Entry 9EY0 (electron microscopy, 2.78 A resolution); this record covers chains A and B of the 7 polymer chains in the assembly.

[Chain A (and B)]
Protein: 3-hydroxyacyl-CoA dehydrogenase type-2
Source organism: Homo sapiens
Notes: EC 1.1.1.35, 1.1.1.62, 1.1.1.239, 1.1.1.178, 1.1.1.53, 1.1.1.159; chain B of this document is another copy of the same molecule, construct and numbering; everything in this record applies to it too
UniProtKB: Q99714 (HCD2_HUMAN); numbering as in UniProt (aligned over 1-261)
Chain sequence (261 residues; numbered 1 to 261; the number before each row is that of its first residue):
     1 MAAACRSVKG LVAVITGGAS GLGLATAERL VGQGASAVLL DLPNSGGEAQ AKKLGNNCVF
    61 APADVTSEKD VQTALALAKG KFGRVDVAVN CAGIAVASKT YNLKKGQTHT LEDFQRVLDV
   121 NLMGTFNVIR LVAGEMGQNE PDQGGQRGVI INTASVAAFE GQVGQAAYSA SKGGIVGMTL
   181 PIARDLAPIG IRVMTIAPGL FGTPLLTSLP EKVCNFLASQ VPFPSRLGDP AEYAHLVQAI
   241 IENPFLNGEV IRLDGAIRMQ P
Not modelled in the structure: 1-6
UniProt features mapped onto this chain:
  - active site: Tyr168 (Proton acceptor)
  - binding site (NAD(+)): Ser20, Leu22, Asp41, Asp64, Val65, Cys91, Tyr168, Lys172, Phe201, Thr203
  - binding site (substrate): Ser155
  - modified residue: Ala2 (N-acetylalanine), Lys53 (N6-acetyllysine), Lys69 (N6-acetyllysine), Lys99 (N6-acetyllysine), Lys105 (N6-acetyllysine), Lys212 (N6-acetyllysine)
  - natural variant: Val12 (V12L: In HSD10MD), Val65 (V65A: In HSD10MD; uncertain significance), Asp86 (D86G: In HSD10MD), Leu122 (L122V: In HSD10MD), Arg130 (R130C: In HSD10MD), Gln165 (Q165H: In HSD10MD), Val176 (V176M: In HSD10MD), Pro210 (P210S: In HSD10MD), Lys212 (K212E: In HSD10MD), Arg226 (R226Q: In HSD10MD), Asn247 (N247S: In HSD10MD), Glu249 (E249Q: In HSD10MD)
  - mutagenesis: Ser20 (S20F: Decreased dehydrogenase activity. Does not affect mitochondrial tRNA 5'-end processing. Does not affect tRNA methylation), Lys172 (K172A: Abolishes dehydrogenase activity. Does not affect mitochondrial tRNA 5'-end processing. Does not affect tRNA methylation. Does not affect homotetramerization)

[How chain A and chain B interact]
Contacting residue pairs (80):
  Thr100(A) - Phe126(B)
  Thr100(A) - Ile129(B)
  Thr100(A) - Arg130(B)
  Thr100(A) - Ile182(B)
  Thr100(A) - Asp185(B)  hydrogen bond
  Tyr101(A) - Ala133(B)
  Tyr101(A) - Gly134(B)
  Tyr101(A) - Ile189(B)  hydrophobic
  Leu103(A) - Gly137(B)
  Leu103(A) - Arg147(B)
  Leu103(A) - Ile189(B)  hydrophobic
  Thr108(A) - Arg130(B)
  His109(A) - Phe126(B)
  His109(A) - Arg130(B)  hydrogen bond (backbone-side chain)
  Leu111(A) - Met123(B)  hydrophobic
  Leu111(A) - Asn127(B)
  Leu111(A) - Arg130(B)
  Phe114(A) - Met123(B)  hydrophobic
  Phe114(A) - Phe126(B)  hydrophobic
  Gln115(A) - Gln115(B)
  Gln115(A) - Met123(B)
  Leu118(A) - Leu122(B)  hydrophobic
  Asp119(A) - Gln115(B)
  Leu122(A) - Leu118(B)  hydrophobic
  Leu122(A) - Leu122(B)  hydrophobic
  Met123(A) - Leu111(B)  hydrophobic
  Met123(A) - Phe114(B)  hydrophobic
  Met123(A) - Gln115(B)
  Phe126(A) - His109(B)
  Phe126(A) - Phe114(B)  hydrophobic
  Asn127(A) - Leu111(B)
  Arg130(A) - Thr108(B)
  Arg130(A) - His109(B)  hydrogen bond (side chain-backbone)
  Arg130(A) - Leu111(B)
  Gly134(A) - Tyr101(B)
  Gln138(A) - Tyr101(B)
  Arg147(A) - Leu103(B)
  Ala158(A) - Gly177(B)
  Glu160(A) - Leu180(B)
  Gly161(A) - Pro181(B)
  Gly161(A) - Arg184(B)  hydrogen bond (backbone-side chain)
  Gln162(A) - Pro181(B)
  Val163(A) - Arg184(B)
  Val163(A) - Asp185(B)
  Gly164(A) - Asp185(B)  hydrogen bond (backbone-side chain)
  Ala166(A) - Met178(B)
  Ala166(A) - Ile182(B)  hydrophobic
  Ser169(A) - Gly177(B)
  Ser169(A) - Pro181(B)
  Ala170(A) - Gly174(B)
  Ala170(A) - Met178(B)  hydrophobic
  Gly173(A) - Gly173(B)
  Gly173(A) - Gly174(B)
  Gly174(A) - Ala170(B)
  Gly174(A) - Gly173(B)
  Gly174(A) - Gly174(B)
  Gly177(A) - Ala158(B)
  Gly177(A) - Ser169(B)
  Met178(A) - Ala166(B)
  Met178(A) - Ala170(B)  hydrophobic
  Leu180(A) - Glu160(B)
  Pro181(A) - Gly161(B)
  Pro181(A) - Gln162(B)
  Pro181(A) - Ser169(B)
  Ile182(A) - Thr100(B)
  Ile182(A) - Ala166(B)  hydrophobic
  Arg184(A) - Glu160(B)
  Arg184(A) - Gly161(B)  hydrogen bond (side chain-backbone)
  Arg184(A) - Val163(B)
  Arg184(A) - Met259(B)  hydrogen bond (side chain-backbone)
  Arg184(A) - Gln260(B)
  Arg184(A) - Pro261(B)
  Asp185(A) - Lys99(B)
  Asp185(A) - Thr100(B)  hydrogen bond (side chain-backbone)
  Asp185(A) - Val163(B)
  Asp185(A) - Gly164(B)  hydrogen bond (side chain-backbone)
  Ile189(A) - Leu103(B)  hydrophobic
  Met259(A) - Arg184(B)  hydrogen bond (backbone-side chain)
  Gln260(A) - Arg184(B)
  Pro261(A) - Arg184(B)
Also at the interface, not in a pair above, chain A (49 interface residues in all): Thr66, Lys99, Ile129, Ala133, Gly137, Ala157, Phe159, Gln165, Leu186
Also at the interface, not in a pair above, chain B (49 interface residues in all): Thr66, Ser98, Thr110, Ala157, Phe159, Gln165, Leu186

[Summary]
The chain A/chain B interface involves 49 residues from each chain; the contacts include 10 hydrogen bonds.
Polar pairs include Thr100(A)-Asp185(B), His109(A)-Arg130(B) and Gly161(A)-Arg184(B). UniProt lists
active-site residue Tyr168(A), 10 NAD+-binding residues, substrate-binding residue Ser155(A) and 2 mutagenesis
sites on chain A.
Chain A and chain B are both 3-hydroxyacyl-CoA dehydrogenase type-2 (Homo sapiens); the structure, Human
mitochondrial RNase Z with tRNA-His, was determined by electron microscopy (same publication as 9GCH).
